PDB entry 8ZHD | electron microscopy, 3.41 A resolution | chains H and L of the 7 polymer chains in the assembly

# Chain H
Name: Heavy chain of R1-26 Fab
Source organism: Homo sapiens
Notes: antibody fragment or engineered binder
Sequence (243 residues; row label = number of the first residue in the row; numbers below 1 keep their minus sign (Met-18 is residue -18)):
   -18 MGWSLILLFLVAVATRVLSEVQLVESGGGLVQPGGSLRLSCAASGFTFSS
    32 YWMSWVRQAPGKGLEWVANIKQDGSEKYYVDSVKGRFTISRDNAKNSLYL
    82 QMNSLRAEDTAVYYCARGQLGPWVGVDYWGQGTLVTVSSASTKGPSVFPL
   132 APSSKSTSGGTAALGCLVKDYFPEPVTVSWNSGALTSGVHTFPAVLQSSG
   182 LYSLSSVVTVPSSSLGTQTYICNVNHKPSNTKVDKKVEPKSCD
Disordered / not traced: -18 to 0, 120-224
Disulfides: Cys22-Cys96

# Chain L
Name: Light chain of R1-26 Fab
Source organism: Homo sapiens
Notes: antibody fragment or engineered binder
Sequence (240 residues; row label = number of the first residue in the row; numbers below 1 keep their minus sign (Met-16 is residue -16)):
   -16 MGWSCIILFLVATATGVNFMLTQPHSVSESPGKTVTISCTGSSGSIASNY
    34 VQWYQQRPGSAPTTVIYEDNQRPSGVPDRFSGSIDSSSNSASLTISGLKT
    84 EDEADYYCQSYDSSNWVFGGGTQLTVLGTKLTVLGQPKAAPSVTLFPPSS
   134 EELQANKATLVCLISDFYPGAVTVAWKADSSPVKAGVETTTPSKQSNNKY
   184 AASSYLSLTPEQWKSHRSYSCQVTHEGSTVEKTVAPTECS
Disordered / not traced: -16 to 0, 111-223
Disulfides: Cys22-Cys91

# How chain H and chain L interact
Contacting residue pairs (35; chain H residue first):
  Ser35(H) - Trp99(L)
  Gln39(H) - Gln39(L)  hydrogen bond
  Gln39(H) - Tyr90(L)  hydrogen bond
  Lys43(H) - Tyr90(L)
  Gly44(H) - Tyr90(L)
  Gly44(H) - Gly103(L)
  Leu45(H) - Tyr90(L)
  Leu45(H) - Phe101(L)
  Leu45(H) - Gly102(L)
  Glu46(H) - Phe101(L)
  Trp47(H) - Asn98(L)
  Trp47(H) - Trp99(L)
  Trp47(H) - Phe101(L)
  Tyr59(H) - Ser97(L)
  Tyr60(H) - Asn98(L)
  Tyr95(H) - Ser43(L)
  Tyr95(H) - Pro45(L)
  Pro103(H) - Trp99(L)
  Trp104(H) - Asn32(L)
  Trp104(H) - Tyr33(L)  hydrophobic
  Trp104(H) - Gln35(L)  hydrogen bond (backbone-side chain)
  Trp104(H) - Tyr94(L)
  Val105(H) - Gln35(L)
  Gly106(H) - Gln35(L)
  Gly106(H) - Tyr37(L)
  Val107(H) - Tyr37(L)  hydrogen bond (backbone-side chain)
  Val107(H) - Trp99(L)  hydrophobic
  Asp108(H) - Tyr37(L)
  Asp108(H) - Thr47(L)
  Trp110(H) - Tyr37(L)  hydrophobic
  Trp110(H) - Pro45(L)
  Trp110(H) - Thr46(L)  hydrogen bond (side chain-backbone)
  Trp110(H) - Thr47(L)  hydrogen bond
  Trp110(H) - Phe101(L)  hydrophobic
  Gly111(H) - Ala44(L)
Also at the interface, not in a pair above, chain H (21 interface residues in all): Val37, Asn50, Val61
Also at the interface, not in a pair above, chain L (20 interface residues in all): Tyr50, Glu51

# Summary
21 residues of chain H and 20 residues of chain L are in contact; the contacts include 6 hydrogen bonds. Polar
pairs include Gln39(H)-Gln39(L), Gln39(H)-Tyr90(L) and Trp104(H)-Gln35(L).
Here chain H is Heavy chain of R1-26 Fab and chain L is Light chain of R1-26 Fab, both from Homo sapiens.
Entry 8ZHD (SARS-CoV-2 spike trimer (6P) in complex with two R1-26 Fabs) was determined by electron microscopy
(same publication as 8ZHE and 8ZHF).
